1KU8 - chains A and C of the 8 polymer chains in the assembly; structure by X-ray diffraction, 1.75 A resolution.

Chain A (and C):
Name: Jacalin alpha chain
From: Artocarpus integer
Notes: chain C of this document is another copy of the same molecule, construct and numbering; everything in this record applies to it too
Reference sequence: P18670 (LECA_ARTIN); residues 1-133 here = UniProt positions 1-133
Amino-acid sequence (133 residues; row label = number of the first residue in the row):
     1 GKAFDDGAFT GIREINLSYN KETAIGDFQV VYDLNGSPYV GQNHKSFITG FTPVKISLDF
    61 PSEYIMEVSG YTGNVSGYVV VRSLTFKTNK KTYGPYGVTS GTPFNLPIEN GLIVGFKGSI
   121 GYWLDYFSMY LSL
UniProt features mapped onto this chain:
  - region: V68 to N89 (IgA-binding)
  - glycosylation (N-linked (GlcNAc...) asparagine): N43, N74
  - natural variant: K45 (K45L; K45T), M66 (M66D; M66V)

Interface between chain A and chain C:
Contacting residue pairs (7):
  T102(A) with P103(C)
  P103(A) with T102(C)
  L106(A) with L106(C), hydrophobic
  E109(A) with K117(C), salt bridge; S128(C), hydrogen bond
  K117(A) with E109(C), salt bridge
  S128(A) with E109(C), hydrogen bond
Other interface residues (no listed pair), chain A (8 interface residues in all): F104, L131
Other interface residues (no listed pair), chain C (8 interface residues in all): N105, L131

In short:
Chain A and chain C each contribute 8 residues to their interface; the contacts include 2 hydrogen bonds and 2
salt bridges. Among the polar pairs are E109(A)-K117(C) and E109(A)-S128(C).
Both chains are Jacalin alpha chain (Artocarpus integer). Entry 1KU8 (Crystal structure of Jacalin) was
determined by X-ray diffraction (same publication as 1KUJ).
